PDB entry 5WN3 | X-ray diffraction, 2.00 A resolution | chains E and B of the 4 polymer chains in the assembly

# Chain E
Molecule: 21-nt DNA strand
Sequence (21 nucleotides; each row starts with the number of its first residue):
     1 GGATCCGTCGATCGCATCAGC

# Chain B
Molecule: DNA-(apurinic or apyrimidinic site) lyase
Organism: Homo sapiens
Notes: EC 3.1.-.-, 4.2.99.18
UniProt: P27695 (APEX1_HUMAN); residue numbers follow UniProt; this construct covers 43-318
Chain sequence (276 residues; each row starts with the number of its first residue):
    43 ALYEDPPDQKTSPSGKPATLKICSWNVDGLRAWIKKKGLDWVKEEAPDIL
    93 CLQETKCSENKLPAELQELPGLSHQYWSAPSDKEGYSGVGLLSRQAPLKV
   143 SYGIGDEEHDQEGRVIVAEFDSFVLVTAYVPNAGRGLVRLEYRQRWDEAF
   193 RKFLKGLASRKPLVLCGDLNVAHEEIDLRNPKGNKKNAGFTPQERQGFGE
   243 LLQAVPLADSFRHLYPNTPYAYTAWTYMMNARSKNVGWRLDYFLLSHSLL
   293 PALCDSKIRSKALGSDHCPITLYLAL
Unresolved in the structure: 43
Construct notes: engineered mutation Ala138 (Cys in P27695), Ala266 (Phe in P27695)
Metal / ion sites: Na+ near Glu217 (its only coordinating residue here)
What the authors report for this chain:
  - mutagenesis - M270A, W280A: increased catalytic activity
  - mutagenesis - R177A: unchanged catalytic activity
  - specificity-determining residues: Trp280 (citing earlier work)

# Chain E / chain B interface
Contacting residue pairs - 22 pairs, chain E then chain B:
  DT8(E) - Lys228(B)  salt bridge to the phosphate
  DT12(E) - Arg177(B)  hydrogen bond to the base
  DT12(E) - Met270(B)  hydrogen bond to the base
  DT12(E) - Met271(B)  base contact
  DC13(E) - Tyr269(B)  base contact
  DC13(E) - Met270(B)  sugar contact
  DG14(E) - Lys78(B)  phosphate contact
  DG14(E) - Tyr269(B)  sugar contact
  DC15(E) - Asp70(B)  sugar contact
  DC15(E) - Gly71(B)  phosphate contact
  DC15(E) - Ala74(B)  phosphate contact
  DC15(E) - Lys78(B)  salt bridge to the phosphate
  DC15(E) - Lys98(B)  base contact
  DA16(E) - Gly71(B)  phosphate contact
  DA16(E) - Leu72(B)  phosphate contact
  DA16(E) - Arg73(B)  hydrogen bond to the phosphate
  DA16(E) - Ala74(B)  hydrogen bond to the phosphate
  DA16(E) - Lys98(B)  sugar contact
  DA16(E) - Gly127(B)  phosphate contact
  DT17(E) - Arg73(B)  salt bridge to the phosphate
  DT17(E) - Glu126(B)  sugar contact
  DT17(E) - Gly127(B)  sugar contact
Also at the interface, not in a pair above, chain E (8 interface residues in all): DG7
Also at the interface, not in a pair above, chain B (15 interface residues in all): Lys103

# Overview
8 residues of chain E and 15 residues of chain B are in contact; the contacts include 4 hydrogen bonds and 3
salt bridges. Among the polar pairs are DT12(E)-Arg177(B), DT12(E)-Met270(B) and DA16(E)-Arg73(B). The paper
reports that M270A and W280A of chain B increase catalytic activity; the specificity determinant Trp280(B).
Chain E is a 21-nt DNA strand and chain B is DNA-(apurinic or apyrimidinic site) lyase (Homo sapiens); the
structure, APE1 F266A exonuclease substrate complex with a C/T mismatch, was determined by X-ray diffraction,
deposited together with 5WN0, 5WN1, 5WN2, 5WN4 and 5WN5.
